PDB entry 7DBM | X-ray diffraction, 2.43 A resolution | chains A and E of the 3 polymer chains in the assembly

Chain A:
Name: Protease
Organism: Human immunodeficiency virus 1
Notes: EC 2.7.7.49, 3.1.26.13
UniProtKB: D3XFN5 (D3XFN5_9HIV1); residues 1-555 here correspond to UniProt positions 100-654 (UniProt number = residue number + 99)
Sequence (557 residues; each row starts with the number of its first residue; numbers below 1 keep their minus sign (Met-1 is residue -1)):
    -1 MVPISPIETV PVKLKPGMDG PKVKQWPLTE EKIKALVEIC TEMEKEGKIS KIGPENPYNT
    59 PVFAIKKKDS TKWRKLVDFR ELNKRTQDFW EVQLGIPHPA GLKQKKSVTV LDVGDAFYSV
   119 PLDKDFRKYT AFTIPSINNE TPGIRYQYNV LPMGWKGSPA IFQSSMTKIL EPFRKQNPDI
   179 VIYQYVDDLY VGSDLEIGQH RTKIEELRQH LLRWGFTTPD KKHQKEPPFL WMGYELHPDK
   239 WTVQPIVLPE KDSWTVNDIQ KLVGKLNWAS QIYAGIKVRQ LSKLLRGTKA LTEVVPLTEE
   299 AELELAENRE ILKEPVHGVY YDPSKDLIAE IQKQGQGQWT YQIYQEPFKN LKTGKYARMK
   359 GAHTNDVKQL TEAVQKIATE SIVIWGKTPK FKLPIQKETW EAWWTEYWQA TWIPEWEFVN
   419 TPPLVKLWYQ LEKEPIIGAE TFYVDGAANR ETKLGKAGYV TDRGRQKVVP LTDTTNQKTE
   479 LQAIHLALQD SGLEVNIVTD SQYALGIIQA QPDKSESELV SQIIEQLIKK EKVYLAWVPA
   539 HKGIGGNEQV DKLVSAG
Not modelled in the structure: -1 to 1, 554-555
Differences from the reference sequence: initiating methionine (-1); expression tag (0); engineered mutation Phe115 (Tyr214 in D3XFN5), Tyr116 (Phe215 in D3XFN5), Met151 (Gln250 in D3XFN5), Ser162 (Cys261 in D3XFN5), Val184 (Met283 in D3XFN5), Ser280 (Cys379 in D3XFN5)
Metal / ion sites: Mg2+: Asp110, Val111, Asp185 (together with 2'-deoxyguanosine-5'-triphosphate)
Residues lining bound ligands: 2'-deoxyguanosine-5'-triphosphate (DGT): Lys65, Lys70, Arg72, Leu74, Asp110, Val111, Gly112, Asp113, Ala114, Phe115, Met151, Gly152, Val184, Asp185, Lys220
Reported in the primary citation:
  - mutagenesis - M184V (Kd 6.56 nM): decreased binding to 2'-deoxyguanosine-5'-triphosphate

Chain E:
Molecule: DNA/RNA
Sequence (38 nucleotides; numbered -4 to 33; the number before each row is that of its first residue; numbers below 1 keep their minus sign (DT-4 is residue -4)):
    -4 TAATCGCCCC CCTTCGGTGC TTTGCACCGA AGGGGGGC
Not modelled in the structure: -4 to -2
Modified residues: OMC (o2'-methylycytidine-5'-monophosphate) at position 2; OMC (o2'-methylycytidine-5'-monophosphate) at position 4
Residues lining bound ligands: 2'-deoxyguanosine-5'-triphosphate (DGT): DC0, DG1, DC33

How chain A and chain E interact:
Pairs across the interface (76; chain A residue first):
  Trp24(A) with DT-1(E), stacking on the base
  Phe61(A) with DT-1(E), sugar contact; DC0(E), sugar contact
  Leu74(A) with DC0(E), base contact
  Val75(A) with DC0(E), sugar contact
  Asp76(A) with DC0(E), sugar contact
  Arg78(A) with DT-1(E), base contact; DC0(E), salt bridge to the phosphate; DG1(E), phosphate contact
  Asn81(A) with DG1(E), sugar contact
  Glu89(A) with OMC_2(E), hydrogen bond to the sugar; DC3(E), phosphate contact
  Gln91(A) with OMC_2(E), base contact; DC3(E), sugar contact
  Leu92(A) with OMC_4(E), sugar contact
  Gly93(A) with OMC_4(E), sugar contact
  Ile94(A) with DC3(E), base contact; OMC_4(E), sugar contact; DG31(E), base contact
  Asp110(A) with DC33(E), phosphate contact
  Met151(A) with DC0(E), base contact
  Gly152(A) with DC0(E), hydrogen bond to the base; DG1(E), sugar contact
  Trp153(A) with DG1(E), sugar contact
  Lys154(A) with DG1(E), phosphate contact; OMC_2(E), phosphate contact
  Pro157(A) with OMC_2(E), sugar contact
  Gln161(A) with OMC_2(E), base contact
  Tyr183(A) with DC3(E), hydrogen bond to the base; DG31(E), base contact; DG32(E), hydrogen bond to the base; DC33(E), sugar contact
  Val184(A) with DC33(E), phosphate contact
  Asp185(A) with DC33(E), hydrogen bond to the phosphate
  Asp186(A) with DC33(E), phosphate contact
  Met230(A) with DG32(E), sugar contact; DC33(E), phosphate contact
  Gly231(A) with DG32(E), sugar contact
  Asn255(A) with DG28(E), phosphate contact; DG29(E), hydrogen bond to the phosphate
  Gln258(A) with DG28(E), sugar contact; DG29(E), sugar contact
  Lys259(A) with DG29(E), phosphate contact; DG30(E), sugar contact
  Gly262(A) with DG30(E), sugar contact
  Lys263(A) with DG30(E), sugar contact; DG31(E), salt bridge to the phosphate
  Asn265(A) with DC6(E), phosphate contact
  Trp266(A) with DG30(E), sugar contact; DG31(E), sugar contact
  Val276(A) with DC7(E), phosphate contact
  Ser280(A) with DC7(E), phosphate contact; DT8(E), phosphate contact
  Arg284(A) with DT8(E), salt bridge to the phosphate; DT9(E), phosphate contact
  Gly285(A) with DT9(E), hydrogen bond to the phosphate
  Lys353(A) with DC6(E), hydrogen bond to the phosphate; DC7(E), salt bridge to the phosphate
  Ala355(A) with DC7(E), phosphate contact
  Arg356(A) with DC7(E), phosphate contact
  Gly359(A) with DC22(E), phosphate contact
  Ala360(A) with DC22(E), phosphate contact
  His361(A) with DA21(E), salt bridge to the phosphate
  Lys374(A) with DC5(E), phosphate contact; DC6(E), salt bridge to the phosphate
  Arg448(A) with DT18(E), hydrogen bond to the base
  Thr473(A) with DG19(E), phosphate contact; DC20(E), hydrogen bond to the phosphate
  Asn474(A) with DT18(E), phosphate contact
  Gln475(A) with DT17(E), phosphate contact; DT18(E), hydrogen bond to the phosphate; DC20(E), sugar contact
  Lys476(A) with DC20(E), phosphate contact
  Tyr501(A) with DC20(E), hydrogen bond to the phosphate; DA21(E), hydrogen bond to the phosphate
  Ile505(A) with DA21(E), phosphate contact
Interface residues without a listed pair, chain A (57 interface residues in all): Pro25, Ile63, Gln242, Val261, Lys281, Leu283, Leu289

In short:
57 residues of chain A and 23 residues of chain E are in contact, with 13 hydrogen bonds, 6 salt bridges and 1
aromatic stacking contact. Among the polar pairs are Gly152(A)-DC0(E), Tyr183(A)-DC3(E) and Tyr183(A)-DG32(E).
2'-deoxyguanosine-5'-triphosphate is bound between chain A and chain E. The paper reports that M184V of chain
A reduces binding to 2'-deoxyguanosine-5'-triphosphate.
Here chain A is Protease (Human immunodeficiency virus 1) and chain E is DNA/RNA. Entry 7DBM (HIV-1 reverse
transcriptase mutant Q151M/Y115F/F116Y/M184V:DNA:dGTP ternary complex) was determined by X-ray diffraction,
deposited together with 7DBN.
